7UZJ - chains F and K of the 20 polymer chains in the assembly; structure by electron microscopy, 3.30 A resolution.

Chain F:
Molecule: V-type proton ATPase subunit B, brain isoform
Source organism: Rattus norvegicus
UniProt: P62815 (VATB2_RAT); residue numbers follow UniProt; this construct covers 1-511
Amino-acid sequence (511 residues; numbered 1 to 511; the number before each row is that of its first residue):
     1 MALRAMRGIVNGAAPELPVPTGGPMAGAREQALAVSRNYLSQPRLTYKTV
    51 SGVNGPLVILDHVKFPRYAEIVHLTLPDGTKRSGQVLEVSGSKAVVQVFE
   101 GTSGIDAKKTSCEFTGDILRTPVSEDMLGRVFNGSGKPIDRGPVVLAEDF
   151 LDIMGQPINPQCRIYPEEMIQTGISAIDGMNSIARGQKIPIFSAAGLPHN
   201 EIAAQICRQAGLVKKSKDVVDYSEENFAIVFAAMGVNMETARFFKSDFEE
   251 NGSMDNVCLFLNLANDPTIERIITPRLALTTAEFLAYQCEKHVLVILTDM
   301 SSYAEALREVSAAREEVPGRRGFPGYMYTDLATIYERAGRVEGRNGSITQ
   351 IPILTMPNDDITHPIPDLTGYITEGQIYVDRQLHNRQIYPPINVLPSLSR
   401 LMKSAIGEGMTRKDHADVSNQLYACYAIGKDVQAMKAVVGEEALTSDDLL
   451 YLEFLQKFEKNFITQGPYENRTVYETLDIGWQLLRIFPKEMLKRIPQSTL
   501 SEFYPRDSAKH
Not modelled in the structure: 1-37, 214-225, 507-511
Small-molecule neighbours: ADP (adenosine-5'-diphosphate): Leu398, Ser399, Arg400, Lys403
Curated features (UniProtKB/Swiss-Prot):
  - binding site (ATP): Arg400

Chain K:
Molecule: V-type proton ATPase subunit E 1
Source organism: Rattus norvegicus
UniProt: Q6PCU2 (VATE1_RAT); numbering as in UniProt (aligned over 1-226)
Amino-acid sequence (226 residues; row label = number of the first residue in the row):
     1 MALSDADVQKQIKHMMAFIEQEANEKAEEIDAKAEEEFNIEKGRLVQTQR
    51 LKIMEYYEKKEKQIEQQKKIQMSNLMNQARLKVLRARDDLITDLLNEAKQ
   101 RLSKVVKDTTRYQVLLDGLVLQGLYQLLEPRMIVRCRKQDFPLVKAAVQK
   151 AIPMYKIATKKDVDVQIDLEAYLPEDIAGGVEIYNGDRKIKVSNTLESRL
   201 DLIAQQMMPEVRGALFGANANRKFLD
Not modelled in the structure: 1-8
Curated features (UniProtKB/Swiss-Prot):
  - modified residue: Ala2 (N-acetylalanine), Tyr56 (Phosphotyrosine)

Chain F / chain K interface:
Contacting residue pairs (76):
  Tyr39(F) with Gln206(K); Met207(K), hydrophobic; Glu210(K), hydrogen bond
  Leu40(F) with Gln206(K), hydrogen bond (backbone-side chain)
  Ser41(F) with Gln122(K); Arg199(K), hydrogen bond (backbone-side chain)
  Gln42(F) with Gln122(K), hydrogen bond
  Pro43(F) with Gln122(K); Gln126(K); Val192(K), hydrophobic; Ser193(K); Asn194(K)
  Arg44(F) with Val192(K); Leu202(K)
  Leu45(F) with Gln126(K); Leu127(K), hydrophobic; Ile190(K), hydrophobic; Lys191(K)
  Thr46(F) with Ile190(K); Lys191(K), hydrogen bond (backbone-backbone)
  Tyr47(F) with Lys189(K); Ile190(K), hydrophobic
  Lys48(F) with Lys189(K), hydrogen bond (backbone-backbone)
  Thr49(F) with Lys189(K)
  His62(F) with Ile190(K)
  Lys64(F) with Leu127(K); Glu129(K), salt bridge
  Glu125(F) with Asn219(K), hydrogen bond; Asn221(K), hydrogen bond
  Asp126(F) with Arg87(K), salt bridge; Arg212(K), salt bridge
  Gly129(F) with Arg80(K), hydrogen bond (backbone-side chain)
  Asp140(F) with Leu81(K)
  Arg141(F) with Arg85(K), hydrogen bond (backbone-side chain)
  Gly142(F) with Leu81(K)
  Pro143(F) with Leu84(K); Asp88(K)
  Leu146(F) with Arg87(K); Ile91(K), hydrophobic; Met208(K), hydrophobic; Arg212(K), hydrogen bond (backbone-side chain)
  Ala147(F) with Pro209(K); Arg212(K)
  Glu148(F) with Pro209(K); Arg212(K), salt bridge; Asn219(K), hydrogen bond; Arg222(K), hydrogen bond (backbone-side chain)
  Asp149(F) with Arg222(K), salt bridge
  Phe150(F) with Gln205(K); Gln206(K); Pro209(K)
  Ser246(F) with Ile70(K)
  Glu249(F) with Lys69(K); Ile70(K); Ser73(K), hydrogen bond (backbone-side chain); Asn74(K)
  Glu250(F) with Gln66(K), hydrogen bond; Lys69(K); Ile70(K)
  Gly252(F) with Ser73(K)
  Met254(F) with Asn77(K)
  Asp255(F) with Arg80(K)
  Phe284(F) with Arg222(K)
  Tyr287(F) with Phe224(K)
  Gln288(F) with Asn221(K); Arg222(K), hydrogen bond; Lys223(K), hydrogen bond (backbone-backbone); Phe224(K); Leu225(K); Asp226(K), hydrogen bond (side chain-backbone)
  Cys289(F) with Asn221(K)
  Glu290(F) with Lys223(K); Phe224(K)
  Gly343(F) with Phe224(K)
  Arg344(F) with Phe224(K); Asp226(K), salt bridge
Also at the interface, not in a pair above, chain F (43 interface residues in all): Phe65, Ser124, Leu128, Arg130, Lys291
Also at the interface, not in a pair above, chain K (41 interface residues in all): Leu128, Ile203

Summary:
43 residues of chain F face 41 of chain K across their interface, with 18 hydrogen bonds and 6 salt bridges.
Polar contacts include Lys64(F)-Glu129(K), Asp126(F)-Arg87(K) and Asp126(F)-Arg212(K). Bound to chain F: ADP.
Curated annotation (UniProt) lists ATP-binding residue Arg400(F) on chain F.
Here chain F is V-type proton ATPase subunit B, brain isoform and chain K is V-type proton ATPase subunit E 1,
both from Rattus norvegicus. Entry 7UZJ (Rat Kidney V1 complex with SidK and NCOA7B, State 1) was determined
by electron microscopy.
